9H3I - chains D and B of the 4 polymer chains in the assembly; structure by X-ray diffraction, 2.31 A resolution.

Chain D (and B):
Molecule: Trans-aconitate decarboxylase 1
Source organism: Mycosarcoma maydis
Notes: EC 4.1.1.113; chain B of this document is another copy of the same molecule, construct and numbering; everything in this record applies to it too
UniProt: A0A0U2UYC4 (TAD1_USTMD); residues 1-493 here = UniProt positions 1-493
Sequence (493 residues; numbered 1 to 493; the number before each row is that of its first residue):
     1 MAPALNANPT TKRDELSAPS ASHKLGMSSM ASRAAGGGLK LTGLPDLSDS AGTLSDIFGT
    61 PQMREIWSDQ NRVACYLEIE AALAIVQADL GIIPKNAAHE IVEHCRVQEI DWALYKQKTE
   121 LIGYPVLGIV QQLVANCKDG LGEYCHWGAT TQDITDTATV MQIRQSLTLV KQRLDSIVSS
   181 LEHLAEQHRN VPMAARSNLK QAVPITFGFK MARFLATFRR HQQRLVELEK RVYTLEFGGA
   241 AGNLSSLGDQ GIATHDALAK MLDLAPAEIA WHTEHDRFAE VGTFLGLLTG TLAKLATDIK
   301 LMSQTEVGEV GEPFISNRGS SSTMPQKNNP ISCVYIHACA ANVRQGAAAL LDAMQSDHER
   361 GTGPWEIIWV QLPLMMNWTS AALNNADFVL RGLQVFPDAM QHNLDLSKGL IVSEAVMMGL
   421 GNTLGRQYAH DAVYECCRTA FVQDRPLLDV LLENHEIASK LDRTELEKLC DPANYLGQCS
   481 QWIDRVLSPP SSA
Disordered / not traced: 1-49, 322-323, 326, 490-493 (chain B: 1-49, 320-324, 326, 490-493)
Differences from the reference sequence: conflict Pro489 (Arg in A0A0U2UYC4)

How chain D and chain B interact:
Contacting residue pairs (41; chain D residue first):
  Arg196(D) with Glu306(B), salt bridge
  Asn198(D) with Asn329(B); Pro330(B); Val334(B)
  Leu199(D) with Lys300(B); Gln304(B); Thr305(B)
  Lys200(D) with Ser303(B), hydrogen bond (side chain-backbone); Thr305(B); Lys327(B); Asn328(B); Asn329(B)
  Gln201(D) with Thr305(B), hydrogen bond (backbone-side chain); Glu306(B), hydrogen bond
  Lys300(D) with Leu199(B)
  Leu301(D) with Leu301(B), hydrophobic
  Ser303(D) with Lys200(B), hydrogen bond (backbone-side chain)
  Gln304(D) with Leu199(B); Gln304(B), hydrogen bond
  Thr305(D) with Leu199(B); Lys200(B); Gln201(B), hydrogen bond (side chain-backbone)
  Glu306(D) with Arg196(B), salt bridge; Gln201(B), hydrogen bond; Glu306(B); Asn403(B); Leu406(B)
  Ser321(D) with Tyr434(B)
  Met324(D) with Tyr434(B), hydrogen bond (backbone-side chain)
  Pro325(D) with Leu410(B), hydrophobic; Tyr434(B), hydrogen bond (backbone-side chain); Cys437(B), hydrophobic
  Lys327(D) with Lys200(B)
  Asn329(D) with Asn198(B); Lys200(B)
  Pro330(D) with Asn198(B)
  Val334(D) with Asn198(B)
  Gln345(D) with Gln345(B), hydrogen bond
  Tyr434(D) with Pro325(B)
  Cys437(D) with Pro325(B), hydrophobic
  Phe441(D) with Pro325(B)
Other interface residues (no listed pair), chain D (26 interface residues in all): Val307, Asn328, Asn403, Leu406
Other interface residues (no listed pair), chain B (27 interface residues in all): Ser197, Val307, Ser413, Arg438

Overview:
26 residues of chain D and 27 residues of chain B are in contact, with 10 hydrogen bonds and 2 salt bridges.
Polar contacts include Arg196(D)-Glu306(B), Lys200(D)-Ser303(B) and Gln201(D)-Thr305(B).
Both chains are Trans-aconitate decarboxylase 1 (Mycosarcoma maydis). Entry 9H3I (trans-aconitate
decarboxylase Tad1- wild type) was determined by X-ray diffraction, deposited together with 9H4E, 9H4G and
9H4H.
